PDB entry 8ONW | X-ray diffraction, 2.29 A resolution | chains A and H

# Chain A
Protein: PRC-barrel domain-containing protein
Organism: Archaeoglobus fulgidus
Reference sequence: A0A117KMF0 (A0A117KMF0_ARCFL); residues 1-92 here correspond to UniProt positions 3-94 (UniProt number = residue number + 2)
Chain sequence (92 residues; numbered 1 to 92; the number before each row is that of its first residue):
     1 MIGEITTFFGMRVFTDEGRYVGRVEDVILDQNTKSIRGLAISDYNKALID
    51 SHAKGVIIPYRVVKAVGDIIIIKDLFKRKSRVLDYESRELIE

# Chain H
Protein: PRC-barrel domain-containing protein
Organism: Archaeoglobus fulgidus
Reference sequence: A0A117KMK3 (A0A117KMK3_ARCFL); numbering as in UniProt (aligned over 1-76)
Chain sequence (76 residues; numbered 1 to 76; the number before each row is that of its first residue):
     1 MYVPARSLARKSVVLTDGTVVGTLYNITVDFKTGTIVNLLVKPENEIPDF
    51 KKEEGLYIIPFECVRSLKDFIVVDRR
Not modelled in the structure: 1

# Chain A / chain H interface
Pairs across the interface - 49 pairs, chain A then chain H:
  Met1(A) - Val29(H)
  Met1(A) - Asp30(H)
  Met1(A) - Phe31(H)  hydrogen bond (backbone-backbone)
  Ile2(A) - Thr28(H)
  Ile2(A) - Val29(H)
  Ile2(A) - Asp30(H)
  Gly3(A) - Ile27(H)
  Gly3(A) - Thr28(H)
  Gly3(A) - Val29(H)  hydrogen bond (backbone-backbone)
  Gly3(A) - Phe31(H)
  Glu4(A) - Asn26(H)  hydrogen bond
  Glu4(A) - Ile27(H)
  Glu4(A) - Phe31(H)
  Glu4(A) - Leu40(H)
  Ile5(A) - Asn26(H)
  Ile5(A) - Ile27(H)  hydrogen bond (backbone-backbone)
  Ile5(A) - Val29(H)  hydrophobic
  Thr6(A) - Asn26(H)  hydrogen bond
  Phe8(A) - Phe31(H)  hydrophobic
  Phe9(A) - Arg6(H)
  Glu25(A) - Arg6(H)  hydrogen bond (backbone-side chain)
  Asp26(A) - Pro4(H)
  Asp26(A) - Ala5(H)  hydrogen bond (side chain-backbone)
  Asp26(A) - Arg6(H)  hydrogen bond (side chain-backbone)
  Val27(A) - Val3(H)
  Val27(A) - Pro4(H)
  Val27(A) - Ala5(H)  hydrogen bond (backbone-backbone)
  Ile28(A) - Val3(H)
  Ile28(A) - Pro4(H)  hydrophobic
  Leu29(A) - Tyr2(H)
  Leu29(A) - Val3(H)  hydrogen bond (backbone-backbone)
  Leu29(A) - Ile27(H)  hydrophobic
  Leu29(A) - Ile36(H)  hydrophobic
  Asp30(A) - Tyr2(H)
  Gln31(A) - Val64(H)  hydrogen bond (side chain-backbone)
  Gln31(A) - Arg65(H)  hydrogen bond (side chain-backbone)
  Gln31(A) - Ser66(H)
  Gln31(A) - Leu67(H)
  Lys34(A) - Thr35(H)
  Lys34(A) - Ile36(H)  hydrogen bond (backbone-backbone)
  Lys34(A) - Phe61(H)
  Lys34(A) - Glu62(H)
  Ser35(A) - Gly34(H)
  Ser35(A) - Ile36(H)
  Ile36(A) - Gly34(H)  hydrogen bond (backbone-backbone)
  Arg37(A) - Tyr2(H)
  Tyr60(A) - Phe31(H)  hydrogen bond (side chain-backbone)
  Tyr60(A) - Gly34(H)
  Lys64(A) - Lys32(H)  hydrogen bond (backbone-side chain)
Other interface residues (no listed pair), chain A (24 interface residues in all): Thr7, Ala65, Val66
Other interface residues (no listed pair), chain H (24 interface residues in all): Ser7, Leu8

# Summary
The chain A/chain H interface involves 24 residues from each chain; the contacts include 16 hydrogen bonds.
Among the polar pairs are Glu4(A)-Asn26(H), Thr6(A)-Asn26(H) and Glu25(A)-Arg6(H).
Here chain A is PRC-barrel domain-containing protein and chain H is PRC-barrel domain-containing protein, both
from Archaeoglobus fulgidus. Entry 8ONW (Crystal structure of the hetero-dimeric complex from Archaeoglobus
fulgidus PRC1 and PRC2 domains) was determined by X-ray diffraction (same publication as 8QZO).
